Entry 5UM9 (X-ray diffraction, 2.81 A resolution); this record covers chains A and D of the 4 polymer chains in the assembly.

[Chain A]
Protein: Flap endonuclease 1
Source organism: Homo sapiens
Notes: EC 3.1.-.-
UniProt: P39748 (FEN1_HUMAN); numbering as in UniProt (aligned over 2-336)
Chain sequence (341 residues; numbered 2 to 342; the number before each row is that of its first residue):
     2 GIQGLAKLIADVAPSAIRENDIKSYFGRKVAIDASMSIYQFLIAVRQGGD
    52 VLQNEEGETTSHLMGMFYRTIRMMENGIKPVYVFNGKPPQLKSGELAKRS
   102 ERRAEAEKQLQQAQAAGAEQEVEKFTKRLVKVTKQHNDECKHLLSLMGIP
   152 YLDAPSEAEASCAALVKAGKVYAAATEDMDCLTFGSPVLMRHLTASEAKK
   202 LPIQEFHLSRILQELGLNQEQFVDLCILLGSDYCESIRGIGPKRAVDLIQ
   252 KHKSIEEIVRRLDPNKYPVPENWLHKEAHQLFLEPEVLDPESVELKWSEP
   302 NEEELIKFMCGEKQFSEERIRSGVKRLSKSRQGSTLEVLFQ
Construct notes: engineered mutation Asn86 (Asp in P39748); expression tag (337-342)
Metal / ion sites: samarium (III) ion site 1: Glu57, Glu285, Glu313, Gln342; samarium (III) ion site 2: Glu57, Glu59, Glu313, Gln342; samarium (III) ion site 3: Glu160, Asp179, Asp181 (shared with 1 residue of chain E); K+: Ser237, Ile241 (shared with DT5(D) of chain D); samarium (III) ion site 4 near Glu338 (its only coordinating residue here)
Curated features (UniProtKB/Swiss-Prot):
  - region: Thr336 (Interaction with PCNA)
  - binding site (Mg(2+)): Asp34, Glu158, Glu160, Asp179, Asp181, Asp233
  - binding site (DNA): Arg47, Arg70, Glu158, Gly231, Asp233
  - modified residue: Arg19 (Symmetric dimethylarginine), Lys80 (N6-acetyllysine), Arg100 (Symmetric dimethylarginine), Arg104 (Symmetric dimethylarginine), Ser187 (Phosphoserine), Arg192 (Symmetric dimethylarginine), Ser197 (Phosphoserine), Ser255 (Phosphoserine), Ser293 (Phosphoserine), Ser335 (Phosphoserine), Thr336 (Phosphothreonine)
  - mutagenesis: Arg29 (R29A: No significant effect on exonuclease activity or flap endonuclease activity), Asp34 (D34A: Loss of flap endonuclease activity but substrate binding activity is retained), Arg47 (R47A: Significantly reduced exonuclease activity and reduced substrate binding. The positions of the cleavage sites are also shifted), Arg70 (R70A: Loss of exonuclease activity and reduced endonuclease activity. Reduced substrate binding), Arg73 (R73A: No significant effect on exonuclease activity or flap endonuclease activity), Lys80 (K80A: No significant effect on exonuclease activity or flap endonuclease activity), Arg103 (R103A: No effect on flap endonuclease activity or substrate binding), Glu158 (E158A: Loss of flap endonuclease activity and substrate binding), Asp179 (D179A: No effect on flap endonuclease activity or substrate binding), Asp181 (D181A: Loss of flap endonuclease activity but substrate binding activity is retained), Ser187 (S187A: Fails to translocate from nucleoli to the nuclear plasma; S187D: Diminishes nucleolar localization), Arg192 (R192K: Impairs ability to localize to sites of DNA replication or repair), 2 further mutagenesis entries in UniProt
Reported in the primary citation:
  - mutagenesis - D86N, R103E/R129E (5,000-fold), R104A (20-fold), R104A/K132A (200-fold), R104E/K132E, K132A (5-fold), D181A: decreased catalytic activity
  - binding site for the 17-nt DNA strand: Tyr40, Asn86 to Pro89, Leu97, Lys132 to Lys135, Arg192
  - binding site for the 18-nt DNA strand (chain D): Arg70, Lys125, Lys128, Arg129
  - contacts within the chain: Arg47-Lys128
  - catalytic residues: Gly2, Lys93, Arg100, Asp233
  - conformationally variable residues (side-chain flip): Tyr40
  - mutagenesis - R103A, R103A/R129A, R129A: decreased catalytic activity on S0,1-5OH
  - mutagenesis - R104A, R104A/K132A, K132A: unchanged catalytic activity on S0,1-5OH
  - disease-associated variants - I39T, A45V, R70L, R73G, Q112R, A119V, A159V, R245G, R245W, L263H, P269L, S317F, E318V, R320Q (citing earlier work)

[Chain D]
Molecule: 18-nt DNA strand
Sequence (18 nucleotides; each row starts with the number of its first residue):
     1 ACTCTGCCTCAAGACGGT
Metal / ion sites: K+: DT5 (shared with Ser237(A), Ile241(A) of chain A)

[Interface between chain A and chain D]
Contacting residue pairs - 31 pairs, chain A then chain D:
  Gln41(A) - DA12(D)  base contact
  Ile44(A) - DA12(D)  base contact
  Ala45(A) - DG13(D)  base contact
  Val46(A) - DG13(D)  base contact
  Arg47(A) - DG13(D)  base contact
  Met65(A) - DG13(D)  base contact
  Tyr69(A) - DA14(D)  phosphate contact
  Tyr69(A) - DC15(D)  sugar contact
  Arg70(A) - DG13(D)  hydrogen bond to the phosphate
  Arg70(A) - DA14(D)  salt bridge to the phosphate
  Arg73(A) - DC15(D)  salt bridge to the phosphate
  Arg103(A) - DA11(D)  base contact
  Lys128(A) - DA12(D)  salt bridge to the phosphate
  Arg129(A) - DC10(D)  salt bridge to the phosphate
  Thr195(A) - DA14(D)  phosphate contact
  Ser197(A) - DA14(D)  hydrogen bond to the phosphate
  Glu198(A) - DG16(D)  base contact
  Lys201(A) - DG13(D)  salt bridge to the phosphate
  Ile238(A) - DT5(D)  phosphate contact
  Arg239(A) - DG6(D)  phosphate contact
  Gly240(A) - DC4(D)  sugar contact
  Gly240(A) - DT5(D)  hydrogen bond to the phosphate
  Ile241(A) - DC4(D)  phosphate contact
  Ile241(A) - DT5(D)  phosphate contact
  Gly242(A) - DC4(D)  hydrogen bond to the phosphate
  Pro243(A) - DC4(D)  phosphate contact
  Lys244(A) - DT3(D)  phosphate contact
  Lys244(A) - DC4(D)  hydrogen bond to the phosphate
  Arg245(A) - DC4(D)  hydrogen bond to the phosphate
  Arg320(A) - DC15(D)  base contact
  Arg320(A) - DG16(D)  sugar contact
Also at the interface, not in a pair above, chain A (30 interface residues in all): Tyr40, Phe42, Lys125, Ser323, Arg327

[In short]
The interface between chain A and chain D involves 30 residues on one side and 11 on the other; the contacts
include 6 hydrogen bonds and 5 salt bridges. Polar pairs include Arg70(A)-DG13(D), Ser197(A)-DA14(D) and
Gly240(A)-DT5(D). The paper reports catalytic residues Gly2(A), Lys93(A) and Arg100(A) among others; D86N,
R103E/R129E and R104A of chain A, among others, reduce catalytic activity; 10 substitutions were tested in
all.
Here chain A is Flap endonuclease 1 (Homo sapiens) and chain D is an 18-nt DNA strand. Entry 5UM9 (Flap
endonuclease 1 (FEN1) D86N with 5'-flap substrate DNA and Sm3+) was determined by X-ray diffraction together
with 5K97 and 5KSE from the same study.
